3GDJ - chains A and C of the 4 polymer chains in the assembly; structure by X-ray diffraction, 2.00 A resolution.

== Chain A (and C) ==
Protein: Hemoglobin subunit alpha
Source organism: Camelus dromedarius
Notes: chain C of this document is another copy of the same molecule, construct and numbering; everything in this record applies to it too
UniProt: P63106 (HBA_CAMDR); residue numbers follow UniProt; this construct covers 1-141
Amino-acid sequence (141 residues; row label = number of the first residue in the row):
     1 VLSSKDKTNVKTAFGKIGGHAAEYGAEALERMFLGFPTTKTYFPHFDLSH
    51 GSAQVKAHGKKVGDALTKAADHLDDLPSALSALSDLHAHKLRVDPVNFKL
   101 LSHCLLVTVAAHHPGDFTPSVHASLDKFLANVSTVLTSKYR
UniProt features mapped onto this chain:
  - binding site (O2): His58
  - binding site (heme b): His87
  - modified residue: Ser3 (Phosphoserine), Lys7 (N6-succinyllysine), Thr8 (Phosphothreonine), Lys11 (N6-succinyllysine), Lys16 (N6-acetyllysine), Tyr24 (Phosphotyrosine), Lys40 (N6-succinyllysine), Ser49 (Phosphoserine), Ser102 (Phosphoserine), Thr108 (Phosphothreonine), Ser124 (Phosphoserine), Thr134 (Phosphothreonine), Thr137 (Phosphothreonine), Ser138 (Phosphoserine)
Ion coordination: heme Fe near His87 (its only coordinating residue here)
Ligand contacts: heme (HEM): Met32, Thr39, Tyr42, Phe43, His45, Phe46, His58, Lys61, Val62, Ala65, Leu66, Leu83, Leu86, His87, Leu91, Val93, Asn97, Phe98, Leu101, Leu105, Val132, Leu136

== How chain A and chain C interact ==
Pairs across the interface (13; chain A residue first):
  Val1(A) with Ser138(C); Arg141(C)
  Lys127(A) with Tyr140(C); Arg141(C)
  Ala130(A) with Arg141(C)
  Asn131(A) with Arg141(C)
  Thr134(A) with Arg141(C)
  Tyr140(A) with Lys127(C)
  Arg141(A) with Val1(C); Lys127(C); Ala130(C); Asn131(C), hydrogen bond (backbone-side chain); Thr134(C)
Interface residues without a listed pair, chain A (8 interface residues in all): Leu2
Interface residues without a listed pair, chain C (10 interface residues in all): Leu2, Lys139

== Overview ==
8 residues of chain A and 10 residues of chain C are in contact; the contacts include 1 hydrogen bond. The
hydrogen-bonded pair is Arg141(A)-Asn131(C). Bound to chain A: heme. UniProt lists O2-binding residue His58(A)
and heme b-binding residue His87(A) on chain A.
Chain A and chain C are both Hemoglobin subunit alpha (Camelus dromedarius); the structure, Crystal structure
determination of camel(Camelus dromedarius)hemoglobin at 2 angstrom resolution, was determined by X-ray
diffraction.
